PDB entry 1K9M | X-ray diffraction, 3.00 A resolution | chains A and 4 of the 30 polymer chains in the assembly

# Chain A
Molecule: 23S RRNA
From: Haloarcula marismortui
Sequence (2922 nucleotides; numbered 2 to 2923; the number before each row is that of its first residue):
     2 UUGGCUACUA UGCCAGCUGG UGGAUUGCUC GGCUCAGGCG CUGAUGAAGG ACGUGCCAAG
    62 CUGCGAUAAG CCAUGGGGAG CCGCACGGAG GCGAAGAACC AUGGAUUUCC GAAUGAGAAU
   122 CUCUCUAACA AUUGCUUCGC GCAAUGAGGA ACCCCGAGAA CUGAAACAUC UCAGUAUCGG
   182 GAGGAACAGA AAACGCAAUG UGAUGUCGUU AGUAACCGCG AGUGAACGCG AUACAGCCCA
   242 AACCGAAGCC CUCACGGGCA AUGUGGUGUC AGGGCUACCU CUCAUCAGCC GACCGUCUCG
   302 ACGAAGUCUC UUGGAACAGA GCGUGAUACA GGGUGACAAC CCCGUACUCG AGACCAGUAC
   362 GACGUGCGGU AGUGCCAGAG UAGCGGGGGU UGGAUAUCCC UCGCGAAUAA CGCAGGCAUC
   422 GACUGCGAAG GCUAAACACA ACCUGAGACC GAUAGUGAAC AAGUAGUGUG AACGAACGCU
   482 GCAAAGUACC CUCAGAAGGG AGGCGAAAUA GAGCAUGAAA UCAGUUGGCG AUCGAGCGAC
   542 AGGGCAUACA AGGUCCCUCG ACGAAUGACC GACGCGCGAG CGUCCAGUAA GACUCACGGG
   602 AAGCCGAUGU UCUGUCGUAC GUUUUGAAAA ACGAGCCAGG GAGUGUGUCU GCAUGGCAAG
   662 UCUAACCGGA GUAUCCGGGG AGGCACAGGG AAACCGACAU GGCCGCAGGG CUUUGCCCGA
   722 GGGCCGCCGU CUUCAAGGGC GGGGAGCCAU GUGGACACGA CCCGAAUCCG GACGAUCUAC
   782 GCAUGGACAA GAUGAAGCGU GCCGAAAGGC ACGUGGAAGU CUGUUAGAGU UGGUGUCCUA
   842 CAAUACCCUC UCGUGAUCUA UGUGUAGGGG UGAAAGGCCC AUCGAGUCCG GCAACAGCUG
   902 GUUCCAAUCG AAACAUGUCG AAGCAUGACC UCCGCCGAGG UAGUCUGUGA GGUAGAGCGA
   962 CCGAUUGGUG UGUCCGCCUC CGAGAGGAGU CGGCACACCU GUCAAACUCC AAACUUACAG
  1022 ACGCCGUUUG ACGCGGGGAU UCCGGUGCGC GGGGUAAGCC UGUGUACCAG GAGGGGAACA
  1082 ACCCAGAGAU AGGUUAAGGU CCCCAAGUGU GGAUUAAGUG UAAUCCUCUG AAGGUGGUCU
  1142 CGAGCCCUAG ACAGCCGGGA GGUGAGCUUA GAAGCAGCUA CCCUCUAAGA AAAGCGUAAC
  1202 AGCUUACCGG CCGAGGUUUG AGGCGCCCAA AAUGAUCGGG ACUCAAAUCC ACCACCGAGA
  1262 CCUGUCCGUA CCACUCAUAC UGGUAAUCGA GUAGAUUGGC GCUCUAAUUG GAUGGAAGUA
  1322 GGGGUGAAAA CUCCUAUGGA CCGAUUAGUG ACGAAAAUCC UGGCCAUAGU AGCAGCGAUA
  1382 GUCGGGUGAG AACCCCGACG GCCUAAUGGA UAAGGGUUCC UCAGCACUGC UGAUCAGCUG
  1442 AGGGUUAGCC GGUCCUAAGU CAUACCGCAA CUCGACUAUG ACGAAAUGGG AAACGGGUUA
  1502 AUAUUCCCGU GCCACUAUGC AGUGAAAGUU GACGCCCUGG GGUCGAUCAC GCUGGGCAUU
  1562 CGCCCAGUCG AACCGUCCAA CUCCGUGGAA GCCGUAAUGG CAGGAAGCGG ACGAACGGCG
  1622 GCAUAGGGAA ACGUGAUUCA ACCUGGGGCC CAUGAAAAGA CGAGCAUAGU GUCCGUACCG
  1682 AGAACCGACA CAGGUGUCCA UGGCGGCGAA AGCCAAGGCC UGUCGGGAGC AACCAACGUU
  1742 AGGGAAUUCG GCAAGUUAGU CCCGUACCUU CGGAAGAAGG GAUGCCUGCU CCGGAACGGA
  1802 GCAGGUCGCA GUGACUCGGA AGCUCGGACU GUCUAGUAAC AACAUAGGUG ACCGCAAAUC
  1862 CGCAAGGACU CGUACGGUCA CUGAAUCCUG CCCAGUGCAG GUAUCUGAAC ACCUCGUACA
  1922 AGAGGACGAA GGACCUGUCA ACGGCGGGGG UAACUAUGAC CCUCUUAAGG UAGCGUAGUA
  1982 CCUUGCCGCA UCAGUAGCGG CUUGCAUGAA UGGAUUAACC AGAGCUUCAC UGUCCCAACG
  2042 UUGGGCCCGG UGAACUGUAC AUUCCAGUGC GGAGUCUGGA GACACCCAGG GGGAAGCGAA
  2102 GACCCUAUGG AGCUUUACUG CAGGCUGUCG CUGAGACGUG GUCGCCGAUG UGCAGCAUAG
  2162 GUAGGAGACA CUACACAGGU ACCCGCGCUA GCGGGCCACC GAGUCAACAG UGAAAUACUA
  2222 CCCGUCGGUG ACUGCGACUC UCACUCCGGG AGGAGGACAC CGAUAGCCGG GCAGUUUGAC
  2282 UGGGGCGGUA CGCGCUCGAA AAGAUAUCGA GCGCGCCCUA UGGCUAUCUC AGCCGGGACA
  2342 GAGACCCGGC GAAGAGUGCA AGAGCAAAAG AUAGCUUGAC AGUGUUCUUC CCAACGAGGA
  2402 ACGCUGACGC GAAAGCGUGG UCUAGCGAAC CAAUUAGCCU GCUUGAUGCG GGCAAUUGAU
  2462 GACAGAAAAG CUACCCUAGG GAUAACAGAG UCGUCACUCG CAAGAGCACA UAUCGACCGA
  2522 GUGGCUUGCU ACCUCGAUGU CGGUUCCCUC CAUCCUGCCC GUGCAGAAGC GGGCAAGGGU
  2582 GAGGUUGUUC GCCUAUUAAA GGAGGUCGUG AGCUGGGUUU AGACCGUCGU GAGACAGGUC
  2642 GGCUGCUAUC UACUGGGUGU GUAAUGGUGU CUGACAAGAA CGACCGUAUA GUACGAGAGG
  2702 AACUACGGUU GGUGGCCACU GGUGUACCGG UUGUUCGAGA GAGCACGUGC CGGGUAGCCA
  2762 CGCCACACGG GGUAAGAGCU GAACGCAUCU AAGCUCGAAA CCCACUUGGA AAAGAGACAC
  2822 CGCCGAGGUC CCGCGUACAA GACGCGGUCG AUAGACUCGG GGUGUGCGCG UCGAGGUAAC
  2882 GAGACGUUAA GCCCACGAGC ACUAACAGAC CAAAGCCAUC AU
Disordered / not traced: 2-9, 126-127, 715, 971-998, 1560, 1952-1963, 2137-2236, 2339-2343, 2665-2666, 2915-2923
Glycans and other covalent adducts: tylosin (TYK) linked to A2103
Differences from the reference sequence: conflict C560 (U3155 in 3377779)
Ion coordination: Mg2+ site 1 near G28 (its only coordinating residue here); Na+ site 1: C40, G41; Na+ site 2: G56, A59, G61; Na+ site 3: G66, U107, U108; Mg2+ site 2 near U115 (its only coordinating residue here); Na+ site 4: C141, G142; Na+ site 5 near U146 (its only coordinating residue here); Mg2+ site 3: C162, U2276; K+ site 1: C162, U163, U172; Mg2+ site 4: A165, A167, C168; Na+ site 6: A165, A166, A167; Mg2+ site 5: A166, G219; 60 more Na+ sites not listed; 99 more Mg2+ sites not listed; 1 more K+ sites not listed
Residues lining bound ligands: tylosin (TYK): C839, A841, A843, A844, U845, G2099, A2100, G2102, A2538, G2540, G2646

# Chain 4
Name: Ribosomal protein L44E
From: Haloarcula marismortui
UniProt: P32411 (RL44_HALMA); residue numbers follow UniProt; this construct covers 1-92
Amino-acid sequence (92 residues; numbered 1 to 92; the number before each row is that of its first residue):
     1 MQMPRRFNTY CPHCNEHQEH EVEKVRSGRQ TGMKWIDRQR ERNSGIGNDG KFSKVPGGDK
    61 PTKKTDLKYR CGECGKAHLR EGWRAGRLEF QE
Ion coordination: Mg2+: Gly45, Gly47, Asp49; Cd2+ near Cys71 (its only coordinating residue here)

# How chain A and chain 4 interact
Contacting residue pairs (123; chain A residue first):
  A169(A) - Asn48(4)  hydrogen bond to the sugar
  U170(A) - Asn48(4)  sugar contact
  U170(A) - Asp49(4)  sugar contact
  U170(A) - Gly50(4)  hydrogen bond to the sugar
  C218(A) - Trp35(4)  phosphate contact
  C218(A) - Gln39(4)  hydrogen bond to the phosphate
  C218(A) - Asn43(4)  hydrogen bond to the phosphate
  G219(A) - Gln39(4)  hydrogen bond to the phosphate
  G219(A) - Lys51(4)  phosphate contact
  G219(A) - Lys54(4)  hydrogen bond to the sugar
  C220(A) - Trp35(4)  base contact
  C220(A) - Lys51(4)  salt bridge to the phosphate
  G389(A) - Ile46(4)  phosphate contact
  G390(A) - Gly45(4)  phosphate contact
  G390(A) - Ile46(4)  hydrogen bond to the phosphate
  A395(A) - Trp35(4)  phosphate contact
  A395(A) - Arg42(4)  hydrogen bond to the phosphate
  U396(A) - Trp35(4)  phosphate contact
  U396(A) - Arg38(4)  salt bridge to the phosphate
  U396(A) - Arg42(4)  salt bridge to the phosphate
  C735(A) - Asn15(4)  hydrogen bond to the base
  A1922(A) - Met33(4)  sugar contact
  G1923(A) - Thr31(4)  hydrogen bond to the sugar
  G1923(A) - Gly32(4)  sugar contact
  G1923(A) - Met33(4)  sugar contact
  A1924(A) - Arg29(4)  phosphate contact
  A1924(A) - Gln30(4)  sugar contact
  G1925(A) - Arg29(4)  salt bridge to the phosphate
  U2120(A) - Asn48(4)  hydrogen bond to the sugar
  G2121(A) - Gly47(4)  sugar contact
  G2121(A) - Ser53(4)  phosphate contact
  G2316(A) - Pro61(4)  sugar contact
  C2317(A) - Pro61(4)  phosphate contact
  C2317(A) - Thr62(4)  hydrogen bond to the phosphate
  C2317(A) - Arg84(4)  salt bridge to the phosphate
  C2318(A) - Ala85(4)  phosphate contact
  C2318(A) - Gly86(4)  hydrogen bond to the phosphate
  C2319(A) - Met1(4)  hydrogen bond to the phosphate
  U2320(A) - Met1(4)  phosphate contact
  U2320(A) - Gln2(4)  hydrogen bond to the phosphate
  U2320(A) - Met3(4)  base contact
  U2320(A) - Pro4(4)  sugar contact
  U2320(A) - Gln91(4)  hydrogen bond to the sugar
  A2321(A) - Gln91(4)  hydrogen bond to the phosphate
  U2378(A) - Phe7(4)  sugar contact
  U2378(A) - Asn8(4)  hydrogen bond to the phosphate
  G2379(A) - Asn8(4)  phosphate contact
  G2379(A) - Thr9(4)  hydrogen bond to the phosphate
  G2379(A) - His17(4)  salt bridge to the phosphate
  A2380(A) - Met1(4)  base contact
  A2380(A) - Trp83(4)  base contact
  C2381(A) - Thr9(4)  sugar contact
  C2381(A) - Tyr10(4)  sugar contact
  C2381(A) - Arg80(4)  hydrogen bond to the phosphate
  A2382(A) - Tyr10(4)  sugar contact
  A2382(A) - Pro12(4)  sugar contact
  A2382(A) - Arg80(4)  salt bridge to the phosphate
  G2407(A) - Tyr10(4)  hydrogen bond to the sugar
  G2407(A) - Asn15(4)  hydrogen bond to the sugar
  A2408(A) - Tyr10(4)  sugar contact
  A2408(A) - Asn15(4)  sugar contact
  A2408(A) - Glu16(4)  sugar contact
  A2408(A) - His17(4)  hydrogen bond to the sugar
  C2409(A) - His17(4)  hydrogen bond to the sugar
  C2427(A) - Lys60(4)  base contact
  C2427(A) - Arg84(4)  salt bridge to the phosphate
  G2428(A) - Lys60(4)  hydrogen bond to the base
  G2428(A) - Lys64(4)  salt bridge to the phosphate
  G2428(A) - Arg84(4)  salt bridge to the phosphate
  C2431(A) - Lys51(4)  hydrogen bond to the sugar
  C2432(A) - Ile36(4)  phosphate contact
  A2433(A) - Gln30(4)  hydrogen bond to the sugar
  A2433(A) - Lys34(4)  phosphate contact
  A2433(A) - Ile36(4)  phosphate contact
  A2434(A) - Ser27(4)  sugar contact
  A2434(A) - Gly28(4)  hydrogen bond to the phosphate
  A2434(A) - Gln30(4)  phosphate contact
  A2434(A) - Lys34(4)  phosphate contact
  U2435(A) - Val25(4)  sugar contact
  U2435(A) - Arg26(4)  sugar contact
  U2435(A) - Gly28(4)  phosphate contact
  U2435(A) - Lys68(4)  hydrogen bond to the phosphate
  U2435(A) - Leu79(4)  base contact
  U2436(A) - Lys68(4)  salt bridge to the phosphate
  U2436(A) - Arg70(4)  salt bridge to the phosphate
  U2436(A) - Ala77(4)  hydrogen bond to the sugar
  U2436(A) - His78(4)  sugar contact
  U2436(A) - Leu79(4)  sugar contact
  A2437(A) - His13(4)  sugar contact
  A2437(A) - Arg70(4)  salt bridge to the phosphate
  A2437(A) - Ala77(4)  hydrogen bond to the phosphate
  G2438(A) - Lys76(4)  salt bridge to the phosphate
  C2450(A) - Met33(4)  phosphate contact
  G2451(A) - Thr31(4)  hydrogen bond to the phosphate
  G2451(A) - Met33(4)  phosphate contact
  G2451(A) - Lys34(4)  salt bridge to the phosphate
  G2451(A) - Trp35(4)  phosphate contact
  G2451(A) - Arg38(4)  hydrogen bond to the sugar
  G2452(A) - Lys34(4)  salt bridge to the phosphate
  G2452(A) - Trp35(4)  phosphate contact
  A2456(A) - Leu79(4)  base contact
  U2457(A) - Leu79(4)  sugar contact
  U2457(A) - Arg80(4)  hydrogen bond to the sugar
  U2457(A) - Glu81(4)  phosphate contact
  U2457(A) - Gly82(4)  hydrogen bond to the phosphate
  U2458(A) - Lys64(4)  phosphate contact
  U2458(A) - Thr65(4)  sugar contact
  U2458(A) - Asp66(4)  sugar contact
  U2458(A) - Gly82(4)  hydrogen bond to the phosphate
  G2459(A) - Lys63(4)  hydrogen bond to the phosphate
  G2459(A) - Lys64(4)  hydrogen bond to the phosphate
  A2460(A) - Gly58(4)  sugar contact
  A2460(A) - Asp59(4)  phosphate contact
  A2460(A) - Lys60(4)  hydrogen bond to the phosphate
  A2460(A) - Lys63(4)  salt bridge to the phosphate
  U2461(A) - Asp59(4)  hydrogen bond to the phosphate
  U2461(A) - Lys60(4)  phosphate contact
  G2462(A) - Lys60(4)  hydrogen bond to the base
  G2462(A) - Pro61(4)  base contact
  A2468(A) - Asn48(4)  hydrogen bond to the base
  A2468(A) - Gly50(4)  hydrogen bond to the base
  A2468(A) - Ser53(4)  base contact
  A2468(A) - Lys54(4)  salt bridge to the phosphate
Also at the interface, not in a pair above, chain A (53 interface residues in all): C2122, G2426
Also at the interface, not in a pair above, chain 4 (62 interface residues in all): Ser44

# Summary
53 residues of chain A and 62 residues of chain 4 are in contact; the contacts include 43 hydrogen bonds and
18 salt bridges. Polar pairs include C735(A)-Asn15(4), G2428(A)-Lys60(4) and G2462(A)-Lys60(4). Covalently
linked tylosin: at A2103(A). C40(A) and G41(A) form the Na+ site 1.
Chain A is 23S RRNA and chain 4 is Ribosomal protein L44E, both from Haloarcula marismortui; the structure,
Co-crystal structure of tylosin bound to the 50S ribosomal subunit of Haloarcula marismortui, was determined
by X-ray diffraction, deposited together with 1K8A, 1KD1 and 1M1K.
